PDB entry 9J6Z | electron microscopy, 3.02 A resolution | chains c and o of the 7 polymer chains in the assembly

== Chain c (and o) ==
Protein: Capsid protein
Source organism: Adeno-associated virus - 8
Notes: chain o of this document is another copy of the same molecule, construct and numbering; everything in this record applies to it too
UniProt: Q8JQF8 (Q8JQF8_9VIRU); residues 1-738 here = UniProt positions 1-738
Sequence (738 residues; each row starts with the number of its first residue):
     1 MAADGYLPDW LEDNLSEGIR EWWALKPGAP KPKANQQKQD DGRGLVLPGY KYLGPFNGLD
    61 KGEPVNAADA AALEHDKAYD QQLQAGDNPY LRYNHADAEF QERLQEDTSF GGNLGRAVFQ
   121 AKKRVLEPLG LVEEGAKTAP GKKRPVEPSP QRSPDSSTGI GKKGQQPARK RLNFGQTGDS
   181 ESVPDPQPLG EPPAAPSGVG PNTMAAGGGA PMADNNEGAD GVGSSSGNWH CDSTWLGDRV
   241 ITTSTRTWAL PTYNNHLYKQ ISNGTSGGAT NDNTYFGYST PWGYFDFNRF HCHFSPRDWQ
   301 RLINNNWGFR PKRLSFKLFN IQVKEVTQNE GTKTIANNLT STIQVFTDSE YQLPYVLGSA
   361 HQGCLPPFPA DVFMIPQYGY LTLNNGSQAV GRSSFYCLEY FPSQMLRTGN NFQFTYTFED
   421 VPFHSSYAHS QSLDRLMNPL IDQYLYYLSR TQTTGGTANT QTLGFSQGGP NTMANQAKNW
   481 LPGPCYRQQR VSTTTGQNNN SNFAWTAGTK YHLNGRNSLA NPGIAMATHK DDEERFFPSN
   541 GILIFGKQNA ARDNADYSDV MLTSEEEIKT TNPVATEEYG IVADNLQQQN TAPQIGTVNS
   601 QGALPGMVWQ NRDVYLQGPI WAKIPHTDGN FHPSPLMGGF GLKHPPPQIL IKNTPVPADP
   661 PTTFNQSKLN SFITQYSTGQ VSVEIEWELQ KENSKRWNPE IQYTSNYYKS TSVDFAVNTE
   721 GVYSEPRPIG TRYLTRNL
Not modelled in the structure: 1-234, 243-297, 314-416, 454-459, 486-525, 534-563, 623-626, 636-637, 646-684, 706-727 (chain o: 1-220, 264-269, 329-332, 450-464, 585-594, 659-666)

== How chain c and chain o interact ==
Residue-residue contacts - 281 pairs, chain c then chain o:
  Phe423(c) with Asp628(o)
  Ser425(c) with Asp628(o), hydrogen bond
  Tyr427(c) with His626(o), hydrogen bond
  Ala428(c) with Arg392(o)
  His429(c) with Leu383(o); His626(o), hydrogen bond (side chain-backbone); Thr627(o)
  Ser430(c) with Thr382(o); Leu383(o), hydrogen bond (backbone-backbone); Arg392(o); Ser394(o)
  Gln431(c) with Pro354(o); Leu381(o); Leu383(o)
  Ser432(c) with Leu383(o); Arg516(o), hydrogen bond
  Leu433(c) with Leu513(o), hydrophobic
  Asp434(c) with Tyr511(o); Leu513(o); Arg516(o), salt bridge
  Arg435(c) with Asp272(o), hydrogen bond (side chain-backbone); Asn273(o); Thr274(o), hydrogen bond (side chain-backbone); Tyr275(o); Leu381(o); Arg516(o)
  Leu436(c) with Tyr355(o); Ser359(o), hydrogen bond (backbone-side chain)
  Met437(c) with Ser359(o); His361(o); Leu381(o), hydrophobic
  Asn438(c) with Tyr284(o), hydrogen bond; His361(o), hydrogen bond (backbone-side chain); Gln377(o), hydrogen bond (side chain-backbone); Gly379(o), hydrogen bond (side chain-backbone)
  Pro439(c) with Ile261(o), hydrophobic; Gly379(o); Tyr380(o); Leu381(o), hydrophobic
  Leu440(c) with Ile261(o), hydrophobic; Ser279(o); Gln377(o); Tyr378(o); Gly379(o)
  Ile441(c) with Tyr284(o); His361(o), hydrogen bond (backbone-side chain); Gln362(o); Pro376(o), hydrophobic; Gln377(o)
  Asp442(c) with His361(o), hydrogen bond (backbone-side chain); Gln362(o), hydrogen bond (backbone-backbone); Arg552(o), salt bridge
  Gln443(c) with Ser359(o), hydrogen bond (side chain-backbone); Ala360(o); His361(o); Gln362(o)
  Tyr444(c) with Arg289(o); Ala360(o), hydrogen bond (backbone-backbone); His361(o); Gln362(o); Phe545(o), hydrophobic; Gln617(o); Gly618(o); Pro619(o)
  Leu445(c) with Ala360(o), hydrophobic; Leu543(o), hydrophobic; Ile544(o); Phe545(o), hydrophobic; Met637(o), hydrophobic
  Tyr446(c) with Ile544(o), hydrogen bond (backbone-backbone); Phe545(o); Gly546(o); Ala550(o); Ala551(o), hydrogen bond (side chain-backbone); Arg552(o); Ala555(o), hydrophobic
  Tyr447(c) with Asn521(o); Ile544(o), hydrophobic
  Leu448(c) with Val491(o), hydrophobic; Ala504(o); Ser539(o)
  Ser449(c) with Asn502(o); Ala504(o)
  Arg450(c) with Asn502(o); Asn554(o)
  Thr451(c) with Ser501(o); Asn502(o), hydrogen bond (backbone-side chain); Phe503(o)
  Gln452(c) with Asn500(o), hydrogen bond (side chain-backbone); Ser501(o); Asn502(o), hydrogen bond (side chain-backbone)
  Thr460(c) with Asn500(o)
  Gln461(c) with Thr495(o), hydrogen bond (backbone-side chain); Gly496(o); Asn498(o), hydrogen bond (side chain-backbone); Asn499(o); Asn500(o)
  Thr462(c) with Thr495(o), hydrogen bond (backbone-side chain)
  Leu463(c) with Val491(o), hydrophobic; Phe537(o), hydrophobic; Asp556(o); Tyr557(o), hydrogen bond (backbone-backbone)
  Gly464(c) with Ala555(o)
  Phe465(c) with Ile544(o), hydrophobic; Asn554(o), hydrogen bond (backbone-backbone); Ala555(o), hydrogen bond (backbone-backbone); Tyr557(o), hydrophobic; Val560(o), hydrophobic; Leu562(o), hydrophobic
  Ser466(c) with Arg552(o); Asp553(o); Asn554(o), hydrogen bond (side chain-backbone)
  Gln467(c) with Gln362(o), hydrogen bond; Arg552(o), hydrogen bond (backbone-backbone)
  Pro470(c) with Tyr275(o)
  Asn471(c) with Asn273(o), hydrogen bond (backbone-side chain)
  Thr472(c) with Asn273(o)
  Met473(c) with Asn273(o), hydrogen bond (backbone-side chain); Tyr275(o), hydrophobic; Leu381(o), hydrophobic
  Ala474(c) with Asp272(o); Asn273(o), hydrogen bond (backbone-side chain); Asn517(o); Ser518(o), hydrogen bond (backbone-side chain); Leu519(o), hydrogen bond (backbone-backbone)
  Asn475(c) with Trp505(o); Leu519(o); Asn521(o)
  Gln476(c) with His361(o)
  Ala477(c) with Asn521(o); Met637(o), hydrophobic
  Lys478(c) with Tyr511(o); Ser518(o), hydrogen bond; Asn521(o), hydrogen bond (backbone-backbone); Pro522(o); Leu636(o); Met637(o)
  Asn479(c) with Gly358(o), hydrogen bond (side chain-backbone); Ala622(o); Pro635(o); Leu636(o), hydrogen bond (backbone-backbone); Met637(o), hydrogen bond (side chain-backbone)
  Trp480(c) with Lys623(o), hydrogen bond (side chain-backbone); Ile624(o), hydrophobic; Pro625(o); Pro633(o); Ser634(o); Pro635(o)
  Leu481(c) with Tyr511(o), hydrophobic; Ile524(o), hydrophobic; Leu636(o), hydrophobic
  Pro482(c) with Tyr511(o), hydrophobic; Leu513(o), hydrophobic
  Lys530(c) with Gly515(o)
  Asp531(c) with Asn385(o); Asn514(o)
  Asp532(c) with Asn385(o), hydrogen bond
  Glu566(c) with Arg392(o), salt bridge
  Glu567(c) with Arg392(o), salt bridge
  Lys569(c) with Leu513(o); Asn514(o)
  Thr570(c) with Leu383(o); Leu513(o)
  Thr571(c) with Leu513(o)
  Asn572(c) with Leu513(o)
  Glu577(c) with His512(o), salt bridge; Gly515(o), hydrogen bond (side chain-backbone)
  Glu578(c) with His512(o)
  Tyr579(c) with Tyr486(o); Tyr511(o); His512(o), hydrogen bond (backbone-backbone)
  Gly580(c) with Tyr486(o); Lys510(o); Tyr511(o); His512(o)
  Ile581(c) with Thr509(o); Lys510(o), hydrogen bond (backbone-backbone); Asn517(o)
  Val582(c) with Tyr486(o); Arg487(o); Thr509(o); Ser600(o)
  Ala583(c) with Arg487(o), hydrogen bond (backbone-backbone); Gln488(o); Gln489(o); Thr509(o), hydrogen bond (backbone-side chain); Asn599(o)
  Asp584(c) with Arg487(o), hydrogen bond (backbone-side chain); Asn599(o), hydrogen bond
  Asn585(c) with Gln489(o)
  Leu586(c) with Arg487(o); Arg490(o); Thr576(o)
  Gln587(c) with Gln489(o); Arg490(o), hydrogen bond (side chain-backbone); Val491(o); Asn498(o); Phe503(o)
  Gln588(c) with Arg490(o); Gln497(o); Asn498(o); Asn499(o), hydrogen bond (backbone-backbone)
  Gln589(c) with Gln497(o), hydrogen bond (backbone-backbone); Asn498(o); Asn499(o)
  Ala592(c) with Asn499(o)
  Pro593(c) with Gln489(o); Asn499(o); Phe503(o), hydrophobic; Ala507(o), hydrophobic
  Gln594(c) with Gln489(o)
  Ile595(c) with Thr506(o); Ala507(o), hydrophobic
  Val598(c) with Tyr486(o)
  Gln601(c) with Tyr486(o); Ser600(o), hydrogen bond; Gly602(o)
  Gly602(c) with Gly602(o)
  Ala603(c) with Gly602(o); Ala603(o), hydrogen bond (backbone-backbone); Phe631(o), hydrophobic
  Leu604(c) with Pro484(o), hydrophobic; Tyr486(o), hydrophobic; Ile524(o), hydrophobic; Gln601(o); Phe631(o)
  Pro605(c) with Pro484(o); Ile524(o); Trp609(o); Phe631(o); His632(o); Leu636(o)
  Gly606(c) with Phe631(o), hydrogen bond (backbone-backbone); His632(o), hydrogen bond (backbone-backbone); Ser634(o)
  Met607(c) with Asn630(o); Phe631(o), hydrogen bond (backbone-backbone)
  Val608(c) with Thr627(o); Gly629(o); Asn630(o)
  Trp609(c) with Thr627(o); Asp628(o), hydrogen bond (backbone-backbone); Gly629(o), hydrogen bond (backbone-backbone); Asn630(o); Phe631(o)
  Gln610(c) with Thr627(o); Asp628(o), hydrogen bond
  Asn611(c) with Asp628(o), hydrogen bond (backbone-side chain)
  Phe631(c) with Phe631(o), hydrophobic
  His632(c) with Asp628(o); Gly629(o)
  Asn693(c) with Glu350(o); Gln352(o)
  Lys695(c) with Gln352(o); Tyr396(o); Tyr400(o), hydrogen bond (side chain-backbone); Phe401(o)
  Arg696(c) with Gly391(o); Arg392(o); Ser393(o), hydrogen bond (side chain-backbone); Ser394(o), hydrogen bond; Phe395(o); Tyr396(o)
  Trp697(c) with Phe395(o), hydrogen bond (backbone-backbone); Tyr400(o), hydrophobic
  Asn698(c) with Ser393(o), hydrogen bond (side chain-backbone); Ser394(o); Phe395(o), hydrogen bond (side chain-backbone)
  Ile701(c) with Gly391(o); Arg392(o)
  Thr735(c) with Arg392(o); Ser394(o)
  Arg736(c) with His626(o), hydrogen bond
  Asn737(c) with Gln352(o); Leu353(o); Pro354(o); Tyr396(o), hydrogen bond
  Leu738(c) with Lys623(o), hydrogen bond (backbone-side chain); Pro625(o); His626(o), hydrogen bond (backbone-backbone); Thr627(o)
Also at the interface, not in a pair above, chain c (106 interface residues in all): Gly468, Gly469, Pro573, Val574, Thr591, Ser694, Arg732
Also at the interface, not in a pair above, chain o (121 interface residues in all): Asn263, Val356, Asn384, Cys397, Pro402, Cys485, Ser492, Thr493, Gly508, Ala520

== Summary ==
106 residues of chain c and 121 residues of chain o are in contact, with 72 hydrogen bonds and 5 salt bridges.
Polar contacts include Asp434(c)-Arg516(o), Asp442(c)-Arg552(o) and Glu566(c)-Arg392(o).
Both chains are Capsid protein (Adeno-associated virus - 8). Entry 9J6Z (Structure of AAV8 in complex with its
receptor) was determined by electron microscopy together with 9J7K and 9J7L from the same study.
